2JH5 - chains C and D of the 3 polymer chains in the assembly; structure by X-ray diffraction, 2.50 A resolution.

# Chain C
Protein: Thrombin light chain
Source organism: Homo sapiens
Notes: EC 3.4.21.5; fragment: light chain, residues 328-363
UniProtKB: P00734 (THRB_HUMAN); the construct lacks a stretch of the UniProt sequence, so the offset changes along the chain: -5 to 0 = UniProt 328-333; 1-14 = UniProt 336-349; 15-17 = UniProt 361-363
Sequence (36 residues; each row starts with the number of its first residue; a row labelled like 14A-14K holds insertion residues (14A, then the next letters in order); numbers below 1 keep their minus sign (Thr-5 is residue -5)):
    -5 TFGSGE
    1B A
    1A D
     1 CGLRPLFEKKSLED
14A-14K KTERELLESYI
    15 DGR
Disordered / not traced: -5 to 0, 16-17

# Chain D
Protein: Thrombin heavy chain
Source organism: Homo sapiens
Notes: EC 3.4.21.5; fragment: heavy chain, residues 364-622
UniProtKB: P00734 (THRB_HUMAN); the construct lacks a stretch of the UniProt sequence, so the offset changes along the chain: 16-37 = UniProt 364-385; 38-60 = UniProt 387-409; 61-77 = UniProt 419-435; 78-97 = UniProt 437-456; 7 more segments
Sequence (259 residues; row label = number of the first residue in the row; note: 1 number in that range is skipped by the numbering (no residue carries it; nothing is unmodelled there); a row labelled like 60A-60I holds insertion residues (60A, then the next letters in order)):
    16 IVEGSDAEIGMSPWQVMLFRKS
   37A P
    38 QELLCGASLISDRWVLTAAHCLL
60A-60I YPPWDKNFT
    61 ENDLLVRIGKHSRTRYE
   77A R
    78 NIEKISMLEKIYIHPRYNWR
   97A E
    98 NLDRDIALMKLKKPVAFSDYIHPVCLPDRETA
129A-129C ASL
   130 LQAGYKGRVTGWGNLKET
147A-147E WTANV
   148 GKGQPSVLQVVNLPIVERPVCKDSTRIRITDNMFCA
  184A G
   184 YKP
186A-186D DEGK
   187 RGDACEGDSGGPFVMKSP
204A-204B FN
   205 NRWYQMGIVSWGE
   219 GC
  221A D
   221 RDGKYGFYTHVFRLKKWIQKVIDQFGE
Disordered / not traced: 147, 147A-147E, 148-149, 247
Disulfides: Cys42-Cys58, Cys168-Cys182, Cys191-Cys220
Bound ions: Ca2+: Lys169, Thr172, Phe204A; Na+: Arg221, Lys224
Residues lining bound ligands: 895 (2-(5-chloro-2-thienyl)-N-{(3S)-1-[(1S)-1-methyl-2-morpholin-4-yl-2-oxoethyl]-2-oxopyrrolidin-3-yl}ethenesulfonamide): His57, Tyr60A, Trp60D, Leu99, Asp189, Ala190, Cys191, Glu192, Val213, Ser214, Trp215, Gly216, Gly219, Cys220, Gly226, Phe227, Tyr228

# Interface between chain C and chain D
Residue-residue contacts (61):
  Cys1(C) - Pro120(D)
  Cys1(C) - Val121(D)
  Cys1(C) - Cys122(D)  disulfide
  Cys1(C) - Arg206(D)  hydrogen bond (backbone-side chain)
  Asp1A(C) - His119(D)  salt bridge
  Asp1A(C) - Arg206(D)
  Ala1B(C) - Arg206(D)  hydrogen bond (backbone-side chain)
  Gly2(C) - Trp29(D)
  Gly2(C) - Pro120(D)  hydrogen bond (backbone-backbone)
  Gly2(C) - Val121(D)
  Gly2(C) - Cys122(D)  hydrogen bond (backbone-side chain)
  Gly2(C) - Arg206(D)
  Gly2(C) - Trp207(D)  hydrogen bond (backbone-backbone)
  Leu3(C) - His119(D)  hydrogen bond (backbone-side chain)
  Leu3(C) - Asn205(D)
  Leu3(C) - Arg206(D)
  Arg4(C) - Gly25(D)
  Arg4(C) - Met26(D)  hydrogen bond (side chain-backbone)
  Arg4(C) - Pro28(D)
  Arg4(C) - Trp29(D)
  Arg4(C) - Arg137(D)
  Arg4(C) - Trp207(D)
  Pro5(C) - Ser115(D)
  Pro5(C) - Asp116(D)
  Pro5(C) - His119(D)
  Leu6(C) - Asp116(D)
  Phe7(C) - Glu23(D)
  Phe7(C) - Ile24(D)
  Phe7(C) - Gly25(D)
  Phe7(C) - Met26(D)  hydrophobic
  Glu8(C) - Lys202(D)  salt bridge
  Glu8(C) - Asn205(D)
  Glu8(C) - Trp207(D)  hydrogen bond
  Asp14(C) - Glu23(D)
  Asp14(C) - Met26(D)
  Asp14(C) - Arg137(D)  salt bridge
  Asp14(C) - Trp207(D)
  Lys14A(C) - Glu23(D)  hydrogen bond (backbone-side chain)
  Thr14B(C) - Arg137(D)  hydrogen bond
  Thr14B(C) - Asn159(D)  hydrogen bond
  Glu14C(C) - Arg137(D)
  Glu14C(C) - Lys202(D)  salt bridge
  Glu14E(C) - Lys135(D)  salt bridge
  Glu14E(C) - Asn159(D)  hydrogen bond
  Glu14E(C) - Tyr184(D)  hydrogen bond
  Leu14F(C) - Lys135(D)
  Leu14F(C) - Gly136(D)
  Leu14F(C) - Asn159(D)
  Leu14F(C) - Trp207(D)  hydrophobic
  Leu14G(C) - Pro204(D)  hydrophobic
  Ser14I(C) - Gly133(D)
  Ser14I(C) - Tyr134(D)
  Ser14I(C) - Lys135(D)  hydrogen bond (side chain-backbone)
  Tyr14J(C) - Tyr134(D)  hydrophobic
  Tyr14J(C) - Lys135(D)  hydrogen bond (side chain-backbone)
  Tyr14J(C) - Met201(D)
  Tyr14J(C) - Lys202(D)
  Tyr14J(C) - Pro204(D)  hydrophobic
  Ile14K(C) - Tyr134(D)
  Asp15(C) - Gln131(D)
  Asp15(C) - Tyr134(D)  hydrogen bond
Other interface residues (no listed pair), chain D (27 interface residues in all): Tyr117
Disulfides between the chains: Cys1(C)-Cys122(D)

# Summary
Chain C and chain D form an interface of 21 and 27 residues respectively, with 1 disulfide bond, 16 hydrogen
bonds and 5 salt bridges. Polar pairs include Asp1A(C)-His119(D), Glu8(C)-Lys202(D) and Glu14E(C)-Lys135(D).
Ligands of chain D: compound 895. Lys169(D), Thr172(D) and Phe204A(D) coordinate Ca2+.
Chain C is Thrombin light chain and chain D is Thrombin heavy chain, both from Homo sapiens; the structure,
Human Thrombin Hirugen Inhibitor complex, was determined by X-ray diffraction together with 2JH0 and 2JH6 from
the same study.
